Entry 7BLZ (electron microscopy, 3.10 A resolution); this record covers chains B and C of the 15 polymer chains in the assembly.

[Chain B]
Molecule: Photosystem I P700 chlorophyll a apoprotein A2
Source organism: Cyanidioschyzon merolae (strain 10D)
Notes: EC 1.97.1.12
Reference sequence: Q85FY6 (PSAB_CYAM1); residues 2-732 here = UniProt positions 2-732
Sequence (731 residues; each row starts with the number of its first residue):
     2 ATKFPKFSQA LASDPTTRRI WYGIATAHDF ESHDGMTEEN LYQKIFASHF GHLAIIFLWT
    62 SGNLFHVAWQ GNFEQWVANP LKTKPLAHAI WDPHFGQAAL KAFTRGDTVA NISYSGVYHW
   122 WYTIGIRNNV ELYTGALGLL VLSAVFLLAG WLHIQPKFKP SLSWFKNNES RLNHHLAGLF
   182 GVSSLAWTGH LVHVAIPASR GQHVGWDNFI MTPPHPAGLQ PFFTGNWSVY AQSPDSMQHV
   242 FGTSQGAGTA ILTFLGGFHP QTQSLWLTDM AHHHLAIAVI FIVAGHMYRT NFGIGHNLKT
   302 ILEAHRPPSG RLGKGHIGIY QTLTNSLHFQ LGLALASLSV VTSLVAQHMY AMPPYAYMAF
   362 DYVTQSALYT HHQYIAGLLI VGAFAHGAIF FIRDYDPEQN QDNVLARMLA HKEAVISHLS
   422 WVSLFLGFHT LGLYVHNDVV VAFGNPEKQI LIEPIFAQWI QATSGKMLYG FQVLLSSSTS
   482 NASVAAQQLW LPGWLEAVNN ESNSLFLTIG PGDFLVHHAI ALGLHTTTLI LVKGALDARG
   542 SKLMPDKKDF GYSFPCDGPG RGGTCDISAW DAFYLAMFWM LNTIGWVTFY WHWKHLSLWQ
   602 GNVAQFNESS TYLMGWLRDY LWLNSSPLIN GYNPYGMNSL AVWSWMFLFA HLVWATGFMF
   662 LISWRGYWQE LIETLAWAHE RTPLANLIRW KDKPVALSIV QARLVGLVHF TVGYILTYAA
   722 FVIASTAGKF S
Metal / ion sites: chlorophyll a Mg near Asp93 (its only coordinating residue here); Ca2+ site 1: Gly126, Glu132; Ca2+ site 2 near Gly206 (its only coordinating residue here); 4Fe-4S cluster Fe: Cys557, Cys566 (shared with 2 residues of chain A)
Residues lining bound ligands:
  - 1,2-diacyl-glycerol-3-sn-phosphate (3PH): Trp460, Tyr470, Gly471, Phe472
  - beta-carotene (BCR), molecule 1: Ala2, Thr3, Lys4, Phe5, Lys7, Gly52, Ala55, Ile56, Leu59, Leu148
  - beta-carotene (BCR), molecule 2: Phe5, Ile21, Ile25, Ile689
  - beta-carotene (BCR), molecule 3: Leu54, Ile57, Phe58, Trp60, Phe147, Gly179, Leu180, Val183, Ser184
  - beta-carotene (BCR), molecule 4: Phe58, Thr61, Leu65, Trp121, Trp122, Ile125, Ile127, Gly136, Leu140, Leu143, Trp207, Ile211
  - beta-carotene (BCR), molecule 5: Leu186, Leu220, Phe223, Phe224, Val280, Ile283, Val284, His287, Ile295
  - beta-carotene (BCR), molecule 6: Phe330, Gly333, Leu334, Ala337, Val341, Ile381, Ala384, Phe385, Gly388, Ala389, Phe391, Phe392, Leu406, Ala536
  - beta-carotene (BCR), molecule 7: Phe385, Phe392, Met409, Val416, Val533, Leu537
  - beta-carotene (BCR), molecule 8: Phe426, Leu427, His430, Thr431, Leu434, Ile453, Phe515, Leu516, His519
  - beta-carotene (BCR), molecule 9: Trp646, Met647, Phe650, Trp669, Leu672, Ile673, Leu676
  - beta-carotene (BCR), molecule 10: Pro684, Leu685, Ala686
  - chlorophyll a isomer (CL0): Leu618, Leu622, Trp623
  - chlorophyll a (CLA), molecule 1: Phe5, Pro6, Phe8, Gly24, Ile25, Ala28, His29, Phe31, His34, Lys45, Ser49, Gly52, His53, Ile56
  - chlorophyll a (CLA), molecule 2: Thr18, Trp22, Ile673, Leu676, Ala677, His680, Ile689, Arg690, Trp691, Lys692, Asp693, Pro695, Val696, Leu698
  - chlorophyll a (CLA), molecule 3: Trp22, Phe650, Leu653, Val654, Thr657, Phe661, Leu698, Val706, Val709, His710, Val713
  - chlorophyll a (CLA), molecule 4: Ile25, Ala26, Thr27, Ala28, His29, Asp30, His329, Leu332, Leu336, Leu379, Leu380, Val382, Gly383, Ala386, His387, Ile390, Arg394, Tyr553, Trp571, Phe574, Val709, Val713, Leu717
  - chlorophyll a (CLA), molecule 5: His29, Phe31, Glu32, Leu42, Tyr43, Ile46, Ser49, His50, His53, Leu54, Ile57, Phe166, Arg172, His176, Leu180, Phe181, Leu328, His329, Gln331, Leu332, Ala335, Leu336, Leu339
  - chlorophyll a (CLA), molecule 6: His29, His53, Ile56, Ile57, Trp60, Leu339, Leu379, Leu380
  - chlorophyll a (CLA), molecule 7: Phe47, Phe51, Leu143, Val146, Phe147, Leu149, Ala150, Leu153, His154, Lys158, Phe159, Pro161, Trp165
  - chlorophyll a (CLA), molecule 8: Phe47, His50, Phe51, Leu54, Trp121, Trp165, Phe166, Asn168, Ser171, Arg172, His175, His176, Gly179, Leu180, Phe181, Val342, Tyr356
  - chlorophyll a (CLA), molecule 9: Ile56, Trp60, Asn64, His67, Val68, Ala88, His89, Asn112, Ile113, Ser114, Tyr115, Ser116, Val118, Val643, Trp644, Met647
  - chlorophyll a (CLA), molecule 10: Ile56, Leu59, Trp60, Ser62, Gly63, Phe66, His67, Trp70, Gln71, His89, Ala90, Trp92, Leu141
  - chlorophyll a (CLA), molecule 11: Trp60, Asn64, Tyr115, Ser116, Ala368, Leu369, Thr371, His372, Tyr375, Ile376, Leu379, Trp644, Met647, Ile716, Leu717, Tyr719, Ala720, Val723, Ile724
  - chlorophyll a (CLA), molecule 12: Trp60, Thr61, Asn64, Ser116, Gly117, Val118, Trp121, Val183, Ser184, Ala187, Leu339, Val342, Thr343, Val346, Met350, Tyr356, Met359, Leu369, His372, His373, Ile376, Leu380
  - chlorophyll a (CLA), molecule 13: His89, Ala90, Ile91, Trp92, Asp93, His95, Phe96, Phe104, Asn112, Ala642, Val643, Trp646
  - chlorophyll a (CLA), molecule 14: Trp121, Thr124, Ile125, Leu180, Phe181, Ser184, Ser185, Trp188, Leu192, Leu266, Leu268, Met271, His274, His275, Ile278, Phe282, Val342, Leu345, Val346, His349, Met350, Pro355, Tyr356
  - chlorophyll a (CLA), molecule 15: Ile125, Gly126, Ile127, Glu132, Thr135, Gly136, Gly139, Leu140, Leu143, Val146, Ser184, Ala187, Trp188, Gly190, His191, Val195, Val205, Gly206, Trp207, Phe210
  - chlorophyll a (CLA), molecule 16: Trp165, Asn168, Ser171, His175, Thr291, Asn292, Phe293
  - chlorophyll a (CLA), molecule 17: Asn169, Arg172, Leu173, His176, Leu177, Phe181, Ile278, Ile281, Phe282, Leu299, Leu303, Tyr321, Leu324, Thr325, Leu334, Ala335, Ser338, Leu339, Val342
  - chlorophyll a (CLA), molecule 18: Leu173, Leu177, Phe181, Ile281, Phe282, Ala285, Met288, Tyr289, Leu299, Ile302
  - chlorophyll a (CLA), molecule 19: Asn174, His175, Ala178, Gly179, Val183, Leu186, Ile283, Gly286, His287, Tyr289, Thr291, Phe293, Ile295, Gly296
  - chlorophyll a (CLA), molecule 20: Leu186, Ala187, Thr189, Gly190, Val193, His194, Phe210, Ile211, Met212, Thr213, Pro214, Pro215, His216, Gly219, Leu220, Phe223, Phe224, Tyr231, Ile252, Leu253, Leu276
  - chlorophyll a (CLA), molecule 21: Phe223, Trp228, Ser229, Tyr231, Ala232, Leu253, Phe255, His273, Leu276, Ala277, Val280, Ile281, Leu490, Trp491
  - chlorophyll a (CLA), molecule 22: Thr254, Phe255, Gly257, Leu266, Asp270, Met271, His273, His274, Ala277, Ile278, Ile281, His349, Met353, Trp491, Trp495
  - chlorophyll a (CLA), molecule 23: Val284, Ala285, His287, Met288, Arg290, Ile295, Gly296, His297
  - chlorophyll a (CLA), molecule 24: Met288, His297, Thr301, Ile302, Ala305, His306
  - chlorophyll a (CLA), molecule 25: Ile302, Leu303, His306, Leu313, His317, Ile320, Leu324, Phe330, Val405, Leu406, Met409
  - chlorophyll a (CLA), molecule 26: Ala305, His306, Arg307, Pro308, Pro309, Ser310, Arg312, Leu313
  - chlorophyll a (CLA), molecule 27: Arg312, Arg408, Ala411, His412, Ala415, His419, Trp422
  - chlorophyll a (CLA), molecule 28: Arg312, Leu313, Gly314, Val405, Arg408, Met409, His412, Ala415, Val416, His419
  - chlorophyll a (CLA), molecule 29: Leu334, Ala337, Ser338, Val341, Val342, Leu345, Gln348, His349, Tyr351, Ala352, Met353, Leu506, Phe507
  - chlorophyll a (CLA), molecule 30: Val341, Ser344, Leu345, Gln348, Gln374, Ile381, Phe385, Leu525, Thr528, Thr529, Leu532, Met581, Thr584, Ile585
  - chlorophyll a (CLA), molecule 31: Gln348, Tyr351, Tyr370, Phe457, Ala458, Trp460, Ile461, Gln462, Val474, Leu475, Phe507, Leu508, Ile510, His518, Ile521, Leu525, Val588, Tyr591, Trp592, Lys595, His596
  - chlorophyll a (CLA), molecule 32: Val416, His419, Leu420, Val423, Ala522, Leu525, His526, Thr529
  - chlorophyll a (CLA), molecule 33: Ser418, Ser421, Trp422, Leu425, Phe429
  - chlorophyll a (CLA), molecule 34: Ser421, Ser424, Leu425, Gly428, Phe429, Leu432, Leu523, Thr527, Leu530, Ile531, Leu576, Phe579, Trp580
  - chlorophyll a (CLA), molecule 35: Trp422, Val423, Phe426, Leu427, Ile453, Glu454, Pro455, Ile456, Phe457, Ala458, Ile510, Asp514, Phe515, His518, His519, Ala522, His526
  - chlorophyll a (CLA), molecule 36: Trp422, Leu425, Phe426, Phe429, His430
  - chlorophyll a (CLA), molecule 37: His430, Gly433, Leu434, Val436, His437, Val440, Val441, Phe444, Lys449, Ile451
  - chlorophyll a (CLA), molecule 38: Thr431, Leu432, Tyr435, Val517, Ala520, Leu523, Asn583, Trp587, Phe590, Leu614, Trp617, Leu618, Leu622, Ser626, Ile630, Phe648, His652, Trp655, Phe711, Tyr715, Thr718, Tyr719, Phe722
  - chlorophyll a (CLA), molecule 39: Leu432, Val436, Asp439, Val440, Leu523, Phe579, Trp580, Asn583, Trp587, Leu614, Leu618, Trp655, Phe711, Tyr715
  - chlorophyll a (CLA), molecule 40: Ile456, Phe457, Trp460, Phe472
  - chlorophyll a (CLA), molecule 41: Trp460, Ile461, Thr464, Ser465, Leu475, Leu476, Ala483, Trp491, Trp495, Phe507
  - chlorophyll a (CLA), molecule 42: Leu475, Asn482, Ala483, Ala486, Ala487, Gln489, Leu490, Trp491
  - chlorophyll a (CLA), molecule 43: Trp646, Leu649, Phe650, His652, Leu653, Trp655, Ala656, Phe659
  - chlorophyll a (CLA), molecule 44: Leu653, Ala656, Thr657, Phe659, Met660, Ile663, Ser664, Tyr668, Trp669, Leu672
  - chlorophyll a (CLA), molecule 45: Leu676, Ala679, His680, Thr683, Ala686, Ile689
  - chlorophyll a (CLA), molecule 46: Trp678, Ala679, Arg682, Thr683, Pro684
  - chlorophyll a (CLA), molecule 47: Thr683, Pro684, Leu685, Ala686
  - phosphatidylglycerol (PGT; (1S)-2-{[{[(2R)-2,3-dihydroxypropyl]oxy}(hydroxy)phosphoryl]oxy}-1-[(palmitoyloxy)methyl]ethyl stearate): Pro308, Pro309, Ser310, Arg312
  - phylloquinone (PQN): Ile21, Trp22, Ile25, Met660, Phe661, Ser664, Trp665, Arg666, Trp669, Ile673, Ala697, Leu698, Ala703
  - (3R)-beta,beta-caroten-3-ol (RRX): Leu432, Gly433, Val436
  - 4Fe-4S cluster (SF4): Cys557, Gly559, Pro560, Thr565, Cys566, Trp665, Ile700, Arg704
Curated features (UniProtKB/Swiss-Prot):
  - binding site ([4Fe-4S] cluster): Cys557, Cys566
  - binding site (chlorophyll a): His652, Met660, Tyr668
  - binding site (phylloquinone): Trp669

[Chain C]
Molecule: Photosystem I iron-sulfur center
Source organism: Cyanidioschyzon merolae (strain 10D)
Notes: EC 1.97.1.12
Reference sequence: Q85G47 (PSAC_CYAM1); numbering as in UniProt (aligned over 2-81)
Sequence (80 residues; numbered 2 to 81; the number before each row is that of its first residue):
     2 AHTVKIYDNC IGCTQCVRAC PLDVLEMVPW DGCKAGQMAS APRTEDCVGC KRCETACPTD
    62 FLSIRVYLGG ETTRSMGLAY
Metal / ion sites: 4Fe-4S cluster Fe site 1: Cys11, Cys14, Cys17, Cys58; 4Fe-4S cluster Fe site 2: Cys21, Cys48, Cys51, Cys54
Residues lining bound ligands:
  - 4Fe-4S cluster (SF4), molecule 1: Val5, Ala20, Cys21, Pro22, Leu23, Val25, Leu26, Cys48, Val49, Gly50, Cys51, Lys52, Arg53, Cys54, Val67
  - 4Fe-4S cluster (SF4), molecule 2: Cys11, Ile12, Gly13, Cys14, Thr15, Gln16, Cys17, Met28, Ala40, Ala57, Cys58, Pro59, Thr60, Ser64, Ile65
Curated features (UniProtKB/Swiss-Prot):
  - binding site ([4Fe-4S] cluster): Cys11, Cys14, Cys17, Cys21, Cys48, Cys51, Cys54, Cys58

[Interface between chain B and chain C]
Residue-residue contacts (31):
  Asp15(B) - Glu72(C)
  Pro16(B) - Thr74(C)
  Thr17(B) - Leu79(C)
  Arg19(B) - Glu72(C)
  Pro546(B) - Phe62(C)
  Asp547(B) - Phe62(C)
  Asp547(B) - Arg66(C)  salt bridge
  Phe551(B) - Lys52(C)
  Phe551(B) - Arg66(C)
  Phe551(B) - Val67(C)
  Phe551(B) - Tyr68(C)  hydrophobic
  Asp558(B) - Lys52(C)  salt bridge
  Asp558(B) - Glu55(C)
  Asp558(B) - Arg66(C)  salt bridge
  Gly559(B) - Lys52(C)
  Gly561(B) - Thr56(C)  hydrogen bond (backbone-side chain)
  Arg562(B) - Leu63(C)
  Arg562(B) - Arg66(C)
  Arg666(B) - Met77(C)
  Gln670(B) - Leu79(C)
  Gln670(B) - Tyr81(C)  hydrogen bond
  Ile673(B) - Tyr81(C)
  Glu674(B) - Tyr81(C)
  Ala677(B) - Tyr81(C)  hydrophobic
  Lys694(B) - Thr74(C)
  Lys694(B) - Leu79(C)
  Lys694(B) - Tyr81(C)  hydrogen bond (side chain-backbone)
  Pro695(B) - Tyr81(C)  hydrogen bond (backbone-side chain)
  Val696(B) - Met77(C)  hydrophobic
  Val696(B) - Leu79(C)  hydrophobic
  Val696(B) - Tyr81(C)
Other interface residues (no listed pair), chain B (26 interface residues in all): Ala11, Ser14, Asp550, Cys557, Pro560, Glu681, Trp691
Other interface residues (no listed pair), chain C (16 interface residues in all): Gly71, Thr73, Ala80

[Overview]
26 residues of chain B and 16 residues of chain C are in contact, with 4 hydrogen bonds and 3 salt bridges.
Polar contacts include Asp547(B)-Arg66(C), Asp558(B)-Lys52(C) and Asp558(B)-Arg66(C).
Here chain B is Photosystem I P700 chlorophyll a apoprotein A2 and chain C is Photosystem I iron-sulfur
center, both from Cyanidioschyzon merolae (strain 10D). Entry 7BLZ (Red alga C.merolae Photosystem I) was
determined by electron microscopy.
